PDB entry 7VBB | electron microscopy, 2.81 A resolution | chains A and R of the 16 polymer chains in the assembly

Chain A:
Protein: DNA-directed RNA polymerase I subunit RPA1
Source organism: Homo sapiens
Notes: EC 2.7.7.6
Reference sequence: O95602 (RPA1_HUMAN); residues 1-1719 here = UniProt positions 1-1719
Chain sequence (1719 residues; row label = number of the first residue in the row):
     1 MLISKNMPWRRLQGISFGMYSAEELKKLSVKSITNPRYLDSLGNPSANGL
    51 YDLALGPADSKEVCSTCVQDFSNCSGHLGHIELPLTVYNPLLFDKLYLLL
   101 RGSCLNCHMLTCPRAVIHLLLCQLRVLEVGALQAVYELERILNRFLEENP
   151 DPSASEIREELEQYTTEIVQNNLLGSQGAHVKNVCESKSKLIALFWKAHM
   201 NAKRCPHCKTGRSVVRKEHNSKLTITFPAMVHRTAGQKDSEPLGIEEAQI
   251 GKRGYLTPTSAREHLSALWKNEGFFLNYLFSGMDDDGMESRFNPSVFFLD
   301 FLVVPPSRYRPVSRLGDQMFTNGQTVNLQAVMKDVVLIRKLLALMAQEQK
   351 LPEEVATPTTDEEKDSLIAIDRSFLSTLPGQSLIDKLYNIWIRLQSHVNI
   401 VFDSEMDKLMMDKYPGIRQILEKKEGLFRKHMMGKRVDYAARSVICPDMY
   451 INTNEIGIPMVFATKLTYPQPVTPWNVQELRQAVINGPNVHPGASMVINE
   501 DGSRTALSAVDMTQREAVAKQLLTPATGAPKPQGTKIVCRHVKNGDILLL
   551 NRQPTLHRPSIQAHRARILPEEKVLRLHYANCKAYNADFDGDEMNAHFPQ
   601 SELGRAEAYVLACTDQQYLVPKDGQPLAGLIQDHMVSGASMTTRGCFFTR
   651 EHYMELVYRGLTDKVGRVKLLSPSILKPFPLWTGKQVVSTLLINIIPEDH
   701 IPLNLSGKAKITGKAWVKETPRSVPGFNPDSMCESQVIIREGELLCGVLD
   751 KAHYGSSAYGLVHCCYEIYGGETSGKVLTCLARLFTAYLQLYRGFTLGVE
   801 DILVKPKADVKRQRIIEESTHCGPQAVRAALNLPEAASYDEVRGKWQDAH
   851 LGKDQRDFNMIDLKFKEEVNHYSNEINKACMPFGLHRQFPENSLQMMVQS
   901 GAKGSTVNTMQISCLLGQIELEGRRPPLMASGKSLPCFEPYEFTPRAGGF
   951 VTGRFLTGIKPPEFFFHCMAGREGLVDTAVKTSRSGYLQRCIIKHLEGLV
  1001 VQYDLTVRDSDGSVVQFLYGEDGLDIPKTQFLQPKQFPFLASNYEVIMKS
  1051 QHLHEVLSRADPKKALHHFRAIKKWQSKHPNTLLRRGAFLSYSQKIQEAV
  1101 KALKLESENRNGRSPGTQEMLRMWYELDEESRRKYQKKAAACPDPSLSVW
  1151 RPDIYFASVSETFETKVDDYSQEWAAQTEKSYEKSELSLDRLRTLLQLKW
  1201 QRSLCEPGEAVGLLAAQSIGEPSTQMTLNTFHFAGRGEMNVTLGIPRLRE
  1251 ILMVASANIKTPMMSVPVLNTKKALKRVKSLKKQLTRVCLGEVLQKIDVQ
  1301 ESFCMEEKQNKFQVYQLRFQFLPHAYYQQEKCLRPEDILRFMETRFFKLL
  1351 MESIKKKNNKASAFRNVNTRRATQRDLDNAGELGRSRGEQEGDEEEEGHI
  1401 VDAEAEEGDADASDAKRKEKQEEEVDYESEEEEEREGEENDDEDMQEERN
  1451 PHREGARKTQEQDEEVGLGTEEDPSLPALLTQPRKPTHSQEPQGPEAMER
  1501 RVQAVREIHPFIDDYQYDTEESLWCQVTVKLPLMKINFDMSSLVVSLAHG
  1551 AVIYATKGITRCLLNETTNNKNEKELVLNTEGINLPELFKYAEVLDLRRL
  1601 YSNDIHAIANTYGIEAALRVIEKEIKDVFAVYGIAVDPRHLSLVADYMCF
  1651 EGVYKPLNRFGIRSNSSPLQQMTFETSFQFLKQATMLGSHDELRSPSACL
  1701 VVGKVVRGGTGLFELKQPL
Not modelled in the structure: 1-5, 146-156, 228-252, 282-290, 349-380, 525-532, 1227-1238, 1302-1312, 1363-1495
Metal / ion sites: Zn2+ site 1: Cys64, Cys67, Cys74; Zn2+ site 2: Cys104, Cys107, Cys205; Mg2+: Asp590 (shared with U-1(R) of chain R)
Curated features (UniProtKB/Swiss-Prot):
  - region: Asp403 to Gly416 (Rudder)
  - binding site (Zn(2+)): Cys64, Cys67, Cys74, His77, Cys104, Cys107, Cys205, Cys208
  - binding site (DNA): Lys424, Arg429, Arg436, Arg1249
  - binding site (RNA): Arg552, Asp592
  - binding site (Mg(2+)): Asp588, Asp590, Asp592
  - site (NTP recognition and base pairing): Pro554, Gly798
  - modified residue (Phosphoserine): Ser240, Ser1386
What the authors report for this chain:
  - binding site for the 14-nt DNA strand: Lys197, Arg1663
  - binding site for the 25-nt DNA strand: Arg418, Lys423, Lys424, Arg429, Arg1659
  - Mg2+ coordination: Asp590
  - disease-associated variants - E593Q: decreased catalytic activity (citing earlier work)

Chain R:
Molecule: 8-nt RNA strand
Source organism: Homo sapiens
Sequence (8 nucleotides; row label = number of the first residue in the row; numbers below 1 keep their minus sign (U-8 is residue -8)):
    -8 UGCUGACU
Metal / ion sites: Mg2+: U-1 (shared with Asp590(A) of chain A)

How chain A and chain R interact:
Residue-residue contacts - 5 pairs, chain A then chain R:
  Lys430(A) with U-8(R), salt bridge to the phosphate
  Arg552(A) with U-1(R), hydrogen bond to the sugar
  Asp590(A) with U-1(R), phosphate contact
  Gly591(A) with U-1(R), sugar contact
  Asp592(A) with U-1(R), hydrogen bond to the sugar
Other interface residues (no listed pair), chain A (6 interface residues in all): Glu425
Other interface residues (no listed pair), chain R (4 interface residues in all): G-7, C-2

Summary:
The interface between chain A and chain R involves 6 residues on one side and 4 on the other; the contacts
include 2 hydrogen bonds and 1 salt bridge. Polar contacts include Arg552(A)-U-1(R), Asp592(A)-U-1(R) and
Lys430(A)-U-8(R). The paper reports a binding site for the 25-nt DNA strand at Arg418(A), Lys423(A) and
Lys424(A) among others; E593Q of chain A reduces catalytic activity.
Chain A is DNA-directed RNA polymerase I subunit RPA1 and chain R is an 8-nt RNA strand, both from Homo
sapiens; the structure, Structure of the post state human RNA Polymerase I Elongation Complex, was determined
by electron microscopy (same publication as 7VBA and 7VBC).
